6YNY - chains j and l of the 81 polymer chains in the assembly; structure by electron microscopy, 2.70 A resolution.

== Chain j ==
Name: ATPTT5
Organism: Tetrahymena thermophila
UniProt: Q228N4 (Q228N4_TETTS); residues 1-273 here = UniProt positions 1-273
Amino-acid sequence (273 residues; each row starts with the number of its first residue):
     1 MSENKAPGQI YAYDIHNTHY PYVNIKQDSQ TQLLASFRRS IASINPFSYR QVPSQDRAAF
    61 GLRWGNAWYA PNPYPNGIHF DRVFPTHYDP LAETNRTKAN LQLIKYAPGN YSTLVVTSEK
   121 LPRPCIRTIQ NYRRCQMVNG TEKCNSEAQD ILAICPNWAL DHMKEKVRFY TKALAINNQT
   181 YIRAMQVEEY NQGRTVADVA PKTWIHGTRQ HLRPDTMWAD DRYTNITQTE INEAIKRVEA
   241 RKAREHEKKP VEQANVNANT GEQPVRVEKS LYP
Not modelled in the structure: 1-4
Disulfides: Cys125-Cys155

== Chain l ==
Name: ATPTT6
Organism: Tetrahymena thermophila
UniProt: I7MCQ6 (I7MCQ6_TETTS); numbering as in UniProt (aligned over 1-247)
Amino-acid sequence (247 residues; numbered 1 to 247; the number before each row is that of its first residue):
     1 MPVKEGQAKL WFSTKEEADA YDDKMISNIE LKSQDYEDEN FSPVFNRKTQ EYFLEPSEKF
    61 KSDFAELLRP LRSLSFNQVV DRYVLIPPNH TFYRNWTYEK FLGGFGLSYL ILRELPLRNF
   121 YARVFVMYAF AAKVLDHLGN PFPFSGHGQI VAAADRWNHW DVRCYDNVMK ALKYIRIPTV
   181 QNNIPEATRW YGRQPGHLLR ADTYWIPNLV SQRFAKHQPA HWDGTQNMPI FRLADPKHKD
   241 SYMVQFR
Not modelled in the structure: 1
Residues lining bound ligands: Ubiquinone-8 (UQ8): Gly103, Gly106, Leu107, Leu110, Ile111

== How chain j and chain l interact ==
Contacting residue pairs - 122 pairs, chain j then chain l:
  Gly8(j) - Ile86(l)
  Gln9(j) - Ile86(l)
  Ile10(j) - Trp157(l)  hydrophobic
  Tyr11(j) - Leu67(l)  hydrogen bond (side chain-backbone)
  Tyr11(j) - Leu68(l)
  Tyr11(j) - Pro70(l)
  Tyr11(j) - Leu71(l)
  Tyr11(j) - Tyr83(l)
  Asp14(j) - Tyr83(l)  hydrogen bond
  Pro46(j) - Lys100(l)  hydrogen bond (backbone-side chain)
  Ser48(j) - Lys100(l)  hydrogen bond (backbone-side chain)
  Pro53(j) - Ala153(l)
  Pro53(j) - Asp155(l)
  Ser54(j) - Arg94(l)  hydrogen bond (backbone-side chain)
  Ser54(j) - Trp157(l)
  Gln55(j) - Ile86(l)
  Gln55(j) - Pro87(l)  hydrogen bond (side chain-backbone)
  Gln55(j) - Asn89(l)
  Gln55(j) - Phe92(l)
  Gln55(j) - Arg94(l)
  Gln55(j) - Trp157(l)
  Asp56(j) - Phe92(l)
  Asp56(j) - Tyr93(l)
  Asp56(j) - Arg94(l)
  Arg57(j) - Tyr93(l)  hydrogen bond (side chain-backbone)
  Arg57(j) - Arg94(l)
  Arg57(j) - Trp96(l)
  Arg57(j) - Thr97(l)
  Ala58(j) - Arg94(l)  hydrogen bond (backbone-backbone)
  Ala58(j) - Thr97(l)  hydrogen bond (backbone-side chain)
  Ala58(j) - Tyr98(l)
  Ala59(j) - Tyr98(l)  hydrogen bond (backbone-side chain)
  Ala59(j) - Ala152(l)
  Ala59(j) - Ala153(l)  hydrogen bond (backbone-backbone)
  Phe60(j) - Thr97(l)
  Phe60(j) - Tyr98(l)  hydrophobic
  Phe60(j) - Phe101(l)  hydrophobic
  Phe60(j) - Ile150(l)  hydrophobic
  Phe60(j) - Val151(l)
  Phe60(j) - Ala153(l)
  Gly61(j) - Val151(l)  hydrogen bond (backbone-backbone)
  Gly61(j) - Ala152(l)
  Gly61(j) - Ala153(l)
  Arg63(j) - Phe101(l)
  Asn66(j) - Lys133(l)  hydrogen bond
  Asn66(j) - Asp136(l)  hydrogen bond
  Asn66(j) - His137(l)  hydrogen bond (backbone-side chain)
  Trp68(j) - Phe101(l)  hydrophobic
  Trp68(j) - His137(l)  hydrogen bond
  Trp68(j) - Gln149(l)
  Trp68(j) - Ile150(l)
  Trp68(j) - Val151(l)  hydrophobic
  Tyr69(j) - Val151(l)
  Gly109(j) - Ile175(l)
  Thr117(j) - Tyr174(l)
  Thr117(j) - Arg176(l)
  Glu119(j) - Lys170(l)  salt bridge
  Glu119(j) - Arg176(l)  salt bridge
  Glu119(j) - Ala187(l)
  Glu119(j) - Thr188(l)  hydrogen bond
  Lys120(j) - Asp166(l)  salt bridge
  Lys120(j) - Tyr191(l)  hydrogen bond (backbone-side chain)
  Leu121(j) - Tyr191(l)
  Pro122(j) - Trp190(l)  hydrophobic
  Pro122(j) - Tyr191(l)
  Pro156(j) - Trp190(l)
  Trp158(j) - Glu186(l)
  Trp158(j) - Ala187(l)  hydrophobic
  Trp158(j) - Trp190(l)
  Trp158(j) - Tyr191(l)  hydrophobic
  Arg209(j) - Ala8(l)
  Arg209(j) - Phe53(l)
  Arg209(j) - Glu55(l)  salt bridge
  Gln210(j) - Gln7(l)
  Gln210(j) - Ala8(l)  hydrogen bond (backbone-backbone)
  His211(j) - Gln7(l)
  His211(j) - Ala8(l)
  His211(j) - Lys9(l)  hydrogen bond (backbone-backbone)
  Leu212(j) - Lys9(l)
  Leu212(j) - Leu10(l)
  Leu212(j) - Trp11(l)  hydrophobic
  Arg213(j) - Ala8(l)
  Arg213(j) - Lys9(l)  hydrogen bond (backbone-backbone)
  Arg213(j) - Trp11(l)
  Asp215(j) - Tyr21(l)  hydrogen bond
  Asp215(j) - Met25(l)
  Thr216(j) - Met25(l)
  Thr216(j) - Glu51(l)  hydrogen bond
  Met217(j) - Met25(l)  hydrophobic
  Met217(j) - Ile29(l)  hydrophobic
  Trp218(j) - Lys48(l)
  Trp218(j) - Thr49(l)
  Trp218(j) - Gln50(l)
  Trp218(j) - Glu51(l)  hydrogen bond (backbone-backbone)
  Ala219(j) - Glu51(l)
  Asp221(j) - Lys4(l)
  Arg222(j) - Val3(l)
  Arg222(j) - Lys4(l)  hydrogen bond (backbone-backbone)
  Arg222(j) - Glu5(l)  salt bridge
  Arg222(j) - Leu10(l)
  Arg222(j) - Asp22(l)  salt bridge
  Tyr223(j) - Tyr21(l)
  Tyr223(j) - Asp22(l)  hydrogen bond
  Tyr223(j) - Ile26(l)  hydrophobic
  Thr224(j) - Lys4(l)
  Asn225(j) - Pro2(l)
  Asn225(j) - Lys4(l)
  Ile226(j) - Pro2(l)
  Ile226(j) - Ile26(l)  hydrophobic
  Gln228(j) - Leu31(l)
  Gln228(j) - Glu39(l)
  Gln228(j) - Asn40(l)
  Glu230(j) - Pro2(l)
  Ile231(j) - Ile26(l)
  Ile231(j) - Ile29(l)  hydrophobic
  Ile231(j) - Leu31(l)  hydrophobic
  Ala234(j) - Asp23(l)
  Ala234(j) - Ile26(l)  hydrophobic
  Ile235(j) - Ser27(l)
  Arg237(j) - Asp23(l)  salt bridge
  Val238(j) - Asp23(l)
  Arg241(j) - Asp23(l)  salt bridge
Interface residues without a listed pair, chain j (61 interface residues in all): Ile15, Phe47, Tyr49, Gln51, Ala67, Pro108, Pro214, Asp220, Thr227
Interface residues without a listed pair, chain l (68 interface residues in all): Ala20, Lys24, Asn28, Arg69, Arg82, Pro88, Ser108

== Summary ==
61 residues of chain j and 68 residues of chain l are in contact; the contacts include 26 hydrogen bonds and 8
salt bridges. Polar contacts include Glu119(j)-Lys170(l), Glu119(j)-Arg176(l) and Lys120(j)-Asp166(l). Ligands
of chain l: Ubiquinone-8.
Chain j is ATPTT5 and chain l is ATPTT6, both from Tetrahymena thermophila; the structure, Cryo-EM structure
of Tetrahymena thermophila mitochondrial ATP synthase - F1Fo composite dimer model, was determined by electron
microscopy (same publication as 6YNV, 6YNW, 6YNX, 6YNZ and 6YO0).
